Entry 8ASD (electron microscopy, 2.60 A resolution); this record covers chains A and P of the 5 polymer chains in the assembly.

== Chain A ==
Name: RNA-directed RNA polymerase
Organism: SFTS virus AH12
Notes: EC 2.7.7.48
Reference sequence: U3GU88 (U3GU88_SFTS); residues 1-2084 here = UniProt positions 1-2084
Chain sequence (2084 residues; each row starts with the number of its first residue):
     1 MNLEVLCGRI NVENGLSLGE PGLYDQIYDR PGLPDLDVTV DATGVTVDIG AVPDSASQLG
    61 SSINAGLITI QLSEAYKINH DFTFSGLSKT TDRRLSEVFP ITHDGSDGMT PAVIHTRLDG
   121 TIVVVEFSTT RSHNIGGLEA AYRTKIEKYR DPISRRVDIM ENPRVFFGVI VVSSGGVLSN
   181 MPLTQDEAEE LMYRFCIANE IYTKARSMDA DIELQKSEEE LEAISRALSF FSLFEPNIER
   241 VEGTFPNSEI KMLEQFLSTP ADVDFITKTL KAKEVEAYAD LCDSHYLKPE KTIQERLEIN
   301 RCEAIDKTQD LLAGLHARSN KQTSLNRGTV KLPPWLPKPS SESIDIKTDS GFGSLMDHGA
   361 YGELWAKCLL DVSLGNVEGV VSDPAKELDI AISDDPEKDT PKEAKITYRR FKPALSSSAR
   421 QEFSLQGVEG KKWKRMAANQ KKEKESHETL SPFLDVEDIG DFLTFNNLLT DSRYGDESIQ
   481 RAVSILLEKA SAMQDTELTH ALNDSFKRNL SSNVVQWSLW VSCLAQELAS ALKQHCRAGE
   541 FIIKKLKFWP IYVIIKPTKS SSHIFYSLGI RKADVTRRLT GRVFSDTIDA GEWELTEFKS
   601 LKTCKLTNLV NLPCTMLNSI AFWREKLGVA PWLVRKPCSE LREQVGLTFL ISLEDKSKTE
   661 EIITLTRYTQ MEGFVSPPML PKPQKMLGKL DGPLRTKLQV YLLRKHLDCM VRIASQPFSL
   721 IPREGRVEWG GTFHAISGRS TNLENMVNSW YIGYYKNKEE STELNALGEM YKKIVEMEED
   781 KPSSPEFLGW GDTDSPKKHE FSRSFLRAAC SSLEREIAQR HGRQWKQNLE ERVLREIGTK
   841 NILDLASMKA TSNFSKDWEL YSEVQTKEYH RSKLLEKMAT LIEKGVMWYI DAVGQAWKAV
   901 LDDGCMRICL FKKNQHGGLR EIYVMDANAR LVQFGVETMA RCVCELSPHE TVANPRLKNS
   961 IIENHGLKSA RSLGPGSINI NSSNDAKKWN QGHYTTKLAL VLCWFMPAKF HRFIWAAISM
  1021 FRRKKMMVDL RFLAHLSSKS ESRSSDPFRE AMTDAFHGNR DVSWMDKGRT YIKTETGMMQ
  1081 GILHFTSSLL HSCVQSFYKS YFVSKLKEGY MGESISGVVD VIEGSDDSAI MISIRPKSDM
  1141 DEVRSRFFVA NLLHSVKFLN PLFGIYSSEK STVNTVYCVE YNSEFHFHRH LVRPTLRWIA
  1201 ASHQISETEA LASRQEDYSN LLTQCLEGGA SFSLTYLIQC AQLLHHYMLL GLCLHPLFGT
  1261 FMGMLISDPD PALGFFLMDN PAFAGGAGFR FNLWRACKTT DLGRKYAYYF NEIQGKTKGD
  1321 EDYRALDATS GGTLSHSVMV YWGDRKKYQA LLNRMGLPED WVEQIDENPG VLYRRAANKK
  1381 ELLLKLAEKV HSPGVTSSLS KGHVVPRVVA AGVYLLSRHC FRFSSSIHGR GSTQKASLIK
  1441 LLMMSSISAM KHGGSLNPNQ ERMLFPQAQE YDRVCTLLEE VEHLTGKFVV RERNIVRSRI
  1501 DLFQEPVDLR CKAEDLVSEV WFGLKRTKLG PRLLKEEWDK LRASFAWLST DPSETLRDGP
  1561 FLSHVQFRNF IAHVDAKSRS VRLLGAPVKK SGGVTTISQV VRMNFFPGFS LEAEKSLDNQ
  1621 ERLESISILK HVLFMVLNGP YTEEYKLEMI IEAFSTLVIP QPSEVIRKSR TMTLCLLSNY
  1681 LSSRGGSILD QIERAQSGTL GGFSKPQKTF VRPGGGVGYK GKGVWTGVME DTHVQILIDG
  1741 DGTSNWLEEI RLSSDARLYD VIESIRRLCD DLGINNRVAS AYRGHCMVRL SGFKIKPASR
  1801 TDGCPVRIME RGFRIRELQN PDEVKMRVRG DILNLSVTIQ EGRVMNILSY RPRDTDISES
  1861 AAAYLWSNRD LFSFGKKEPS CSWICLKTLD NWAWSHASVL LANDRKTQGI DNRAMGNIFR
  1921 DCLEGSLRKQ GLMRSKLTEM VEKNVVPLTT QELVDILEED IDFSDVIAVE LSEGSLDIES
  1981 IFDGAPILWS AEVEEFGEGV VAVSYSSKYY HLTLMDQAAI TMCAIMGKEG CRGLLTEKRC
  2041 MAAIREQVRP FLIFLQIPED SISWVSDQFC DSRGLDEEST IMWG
Unresolved in the structure: 1589-1593, 1613-1624, 1810-1823, 1858-2084
Sequence notes: engineered mutation Ala-112 (Asp in U3GU88)
Bound ions: Mg2+ site 1: Glu-126 (shared with 1 residue of chain E); Mg2+ site 2: Asp-985, Asp-1126, Asp-1127 (together with 2KH) (shared with 1 residue of chain G); Mg2+ site 3: Asp-985, Ala-986, Asp-1126 (together with 2KH)
Residues lining bound ligands: 2KH (5'-O-[(S)-hydroxy{[(S)-hydroxy(phosphonooxy)phosphoryl]amino}phosphoryl]uridine): Lys-913, Arg-920, Asp-985, Ala-986, Lys-987, Lys-988, Trp-989, Asn-990, Met-1078, Gln-1080, Gly-1081, Ser-1125, Asp-1126, Ser-1168, Lys-1170
What the authors report for this chain:
  - conformationally variable residues (domain motion, loop rearrangement, side-chain flip): Asn-134 to Ile-159, Arg-1197, Thr-1333 to Val-1340
  - binding site for the 26-nt RNA strand: Lys-405, Tyr-408, Arg-410, Glu-527, Lys-533, Gln-534, Lys-544, Leu-1254, Pro-1256, Tyr-1341, Val-1413, Tyr-1414, Arg-1418, His-1573
  - binding site for the 20-nt RNA strand: Tyr-76, Thr-110, Glu-126, Thr-129, Arg-131, Ser-132, Tyr-149, Arg-832, Arg-1532
  - Mg2+ coordination: Glu-126
  - specificity-determining residues: Tyr-76

== Chain P ==
Molecule: 20-nt RNA strand
Sequence (20 nucleotides; numbered 1 to 20; the number before each row is that of its first residue):
     1 ACACAGAGAC GCCCAGAUGA
Unresolved in the structure: 12-20

== How chain A and chain P interact ==
Contacting residue pairs (74; chain A residue first):
  Leu-315(A) / A5(P)  base contact
  Arg-318(A) / A5(P)  hydrogen bond to the sugar
  Lys-331(A) / A1(P)  sugar contact
  Lys-331(A) / C2(P)  salt bridge to the phosphate
  Gln-426(A) / A1(P)  hydrogen bond to the sugar
  Gly-427(A) / A1(P)  base contact
  Gly-427(A) / C10(P)  hydrogen bond to the sugar
  Glu-429(A) / G11(P)  phosphate contact
  Gly-430(A) / C10(P)  base contact
  Gly-430(A) / G11(P)  phosphate contact
  Lys-431(A) / C10(P)  salt bridge to the phosphate
  Lys-431(A) / G11(P)  hydrogen bond to the phosphate
  Lys-434(A) / C10(P)  base contact
  Glu-443(A) / G6(P)  hydrogen bond to the base
  Lys-444(A) / G6(P)  hydrogen bond to the base
  Ser-446(A) / A3(P)  hydrogen bond to the base
  Ser-446(A) / C4(P)  hydrogen bond to the base
  His-447(A) / A3(P)  hydrogen bond to the base
  His-447(A) / C4(P)  hydrogen bond to the base
  His-447(A) / G6(P)  hydrogen bond to the sugar
  Thr-449(A) / A5(P)  base contact
  His-535(A) / G11(P)  hydrogen bond to the base
  Cys-536(A) / G11(P)  base contact
  Thr-558(A) / G11(P)  base contact
  Lys-559(A) / C10(P)  salt bridge to the phosphate
  Lys-559(A) / G11(P)  base contact
  Ser-562(A) / A9(P)  hydrogen bond to the sugar
  Ser-562(A) / C10(P)  sugar contact
  His-563(A) / A1(P)  base contact
  His-563(A) / C2(P)  base contact
  His-563(A) / A9(P)  hydrogen bond to the base
  His-563(A) / C10(P)  sugar contact
  Phe-565(A) / A1(P)  base contact
  Phe-565(A) / C10(P)  sugar contact
  Lys-599(A) / A1(P)  sugar contact
  Ser-600(A) / A1(P)  hydrogen bond to the sugar
  Lys-602(A) / C2(P)  sugar contact
  Lys-605(A) / C2(P)  hydrogen bond to the phosphate
  Lys-605(A) / A3(P)  salt bridge to the phosphate
  Lys-656(A) / C2(P)  salt bridge to the phosphate
  Lys-656(A) / A3(P)  salt bridge to the phosphate
  Asp-691(A) / A5(P)  base contact
  Gly-692(A) / A5(P)  base contact
  Pro-693(A) / A5(P)  phosphate contact
  Arg-695(A) / C4(P)  base contact
  Arg-695(A) / A5(P)  salt bridge to the phosphate
  Glu-763(A) / A3(P)  sugar contact
  Glu-763(A) / G8(P)  hydrogen bond to the base
  Leu-764(A) / G8(P)  sugar contact
  Asn-765(A) / A3(P)  hydrogen bond to the sugar
  Asn-765(A) / C4(P)  hydrogen bond to the sugar
  Asn-765(A) / A7(P)  hydrogen bond to the phosphate
  Asn-765(A) / G8(P)  sugar contact
  Ala-766(A) / A3(P)  sugar contact
  Ala-766(A) / C4(P)  sugar contact
  Gly-768(A) / A7(P)  base contact
  Glu-769(A) / A5(P)  phosphate contact
  Phe-1032(A) / A7(P)  base contact
  His-1035(A) / G8(P)  hydrogen bond to the phosphate
  His-1035(A) / A9(P)  salt bridge to the phosphate
  Leu-1036(A) / A7(P)  base contact
  Lys-1039(A) / G8(P)  phosphate contact
  Ser-1044(A) / G6(P)  hydrogen bond to the phosphate
  Ser-1045(A) / A5(P)  sugar contact
  Ser-1045(A) / G6(P)  hydrogen bond to the phosphate
  Asp-1046(A) / A5(P)  sugar contact
  Asp-1046(A) / G6(P)  phosphate contact
  Phe-1048(A) / A7(P)  base contact
  Arg-1049(A) / C4(P)  hydrogen bond to the sugar
  Arg-1049(A) / A5(P)  sugar contact
  Arg-1049(A) / G6(P)  salt bridge to the phosphate
  Arg-1049(A) / A7(P)  salt bridge to the phosphate
  Met-1052(A) / A7(P)  base contact
  Thr-1053(A) / A7(P)  base contact
Also at the interface, not in a pair above, chain A (53 interface residues in all): Leu-425, Lys-432, Pro-557, Phe-598, Asp-655, Arg-1043

== In short ==
53 residues of chain A and 11 residues of chain P are in contact, with 24 hydrogen bonds and 10 salt bridges.
Among the polar pairs are Glu-443(A)/G6(P), Lys-444(A)/G6(P) and Ser-446(A)/A3(P). From the paper: a binding
site for the 26-nt RNA strand at Lys-405(A), Tyr-408(A) and Arg-410(A) among others; a binding site for the
20-nt RNA strand at Tyr-76(A), Thr-110(A) and Glu-126(A) among others.
Chain A is RNA-directed RNA polymerase (SFTS virus AH12) and chain P is a 20-nt RNA strand; the structure,
Structure of the SFTSV L protein stalled at late elongation [LATE-ELONGATION], was determined by electron
microscopy, deposited together with 8AS6, 8AS7, 8ASB and 8ASG.
